6AH3 - chains B and T of the 12 polymer chains in the assembly; structure by electron microscopy, 3.48 A resolution.

# Chain B
Protein: Ribonucleases P/MRP protein subunit POP1
Source organism: Saccharomyces cerevisiae (strain ATCC 204508 / S288c)
Notes: EC 3.1.26.5
Reference sequence: P41812 (POP1_YEAST); residue numbers follow UniProt; this construct covers 1-875
Amino-acid sequence (875 residues; numbered 1 to 875; the number before each row is that of its first residue):
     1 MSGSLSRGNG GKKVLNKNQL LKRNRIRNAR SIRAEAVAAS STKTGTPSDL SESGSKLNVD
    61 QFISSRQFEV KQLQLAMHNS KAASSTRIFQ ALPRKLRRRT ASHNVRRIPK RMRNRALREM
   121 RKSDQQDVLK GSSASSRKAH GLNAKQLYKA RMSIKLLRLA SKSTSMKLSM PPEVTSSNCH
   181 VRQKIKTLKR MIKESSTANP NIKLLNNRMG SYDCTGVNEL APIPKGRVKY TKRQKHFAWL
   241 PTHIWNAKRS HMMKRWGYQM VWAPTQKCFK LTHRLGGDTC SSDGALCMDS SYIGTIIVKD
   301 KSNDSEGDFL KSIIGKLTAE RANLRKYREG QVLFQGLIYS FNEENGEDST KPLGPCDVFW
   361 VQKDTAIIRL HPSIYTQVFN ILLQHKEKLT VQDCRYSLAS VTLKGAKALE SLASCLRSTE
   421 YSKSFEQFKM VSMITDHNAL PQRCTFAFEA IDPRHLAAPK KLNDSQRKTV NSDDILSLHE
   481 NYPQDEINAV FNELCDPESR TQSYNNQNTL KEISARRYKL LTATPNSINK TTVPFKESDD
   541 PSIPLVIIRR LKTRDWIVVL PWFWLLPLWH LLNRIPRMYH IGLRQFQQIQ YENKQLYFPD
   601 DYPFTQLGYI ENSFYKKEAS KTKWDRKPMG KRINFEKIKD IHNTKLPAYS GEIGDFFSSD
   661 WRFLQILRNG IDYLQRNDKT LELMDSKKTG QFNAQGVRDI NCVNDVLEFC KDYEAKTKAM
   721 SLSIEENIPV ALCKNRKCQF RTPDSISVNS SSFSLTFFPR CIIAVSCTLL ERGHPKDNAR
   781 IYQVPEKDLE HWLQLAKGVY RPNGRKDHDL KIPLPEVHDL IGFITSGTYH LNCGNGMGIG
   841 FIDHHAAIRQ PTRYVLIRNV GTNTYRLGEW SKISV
Disordered / not traced: 1-53, 125-138, 525-529, 686-695, 743-751
Curated features (UniProtKB/Swiss-Prot):
  - modified residue: Thr524 (Phosphothreonine)

# Chain T
Molecule: pre-tRNA
Source organism: Saccharomyces cerevisiae S288c
Sequence (80 nucleotides; numbered -3 to 76; the number before each row is that of its first residue; numbers below 1 keep their minus sign (A-3 is residue -3)):
    -3 AGAAGCGGAU UUAGCUCAGU UGGGAGAGCG CCAGACUGAA GAUCUGGAGG UCCUGUGUUC
    57 GAUCCACAGA AUUCGCAUUU
Bound ions: Mg2+ site 1: A0, G1 (shared with 3 residues of chain A); Mg2+ site 2: G1 (shared with 3 residues of chain A)

# How chain B and chain T interact
Pairs across the interface (21; chain B residue first):
  Thr86(B) - C72(T)  hydrogen bond to the sugar
  Thr86(B) - A73(T)  phosphate contact
  Arg87(B) - G1(T)  base contact
  Arg87(B) - C2(T)  hydrogen bond to the base
  Arg87(B) - G71(T)  base contact
  Arg87(B) - C72(T)  base contact
  Gln90(B) - A0(T)  base contact
  Arg99(B) - C2(T)  salt bridge to the phosphate
  Ser102(B) - C2(T)  hydrogen bond to the sugar
  His103(B) - G3(T)  salt bridge to the phosphate
  Arg115(B) - A73(T)  hydrogen bond to the base
  Arg118(B) - A73(T)  base contact
  Glu119(B) - C72(T)  sugar contact
  Glu119(B) - A73(T)  sugar contact
  Lys122(B) - G71(T)  phosphate contact
  Lys122(B) - C72(T)  salt bridge to the phosphate
  Lys122(B) - A73(T)  sugar contact
  Ser123(B) - G3(T)  hydrogen bond to the base
  Ser123(B) - G71(T)  hydrogen bond to the sugar
  Asp124(B) - G3(T)  hydrogen bond to the sugar
  Asp124(B) - G4(T)  sugar contact
Other interface residues (no listed pair), chain B (15 interface residues in all): Ala83, Ser84, Ser85
Other interface residues (no listed pair), chain T (9 interface residues in all): G-2

# In short
15 residues of chain B and 9 residues of chain T are in contact, with 7 hydrogen bonds and 3 salt bridges.
Polar pairs include Arg87(B)-C2(T), Arg115(B)-A73(T) and Ser123(B)-G3(T). A0(T) and G1(T) coordinate Mg2+ site
1.
Here chain B is Ribonucleases P/MRP protein subunit POP1 (Saccharomyces cerevisiae (strain ATCC 204508 /
S288c)) and chain T is pre-tRNA (Saccharomyces cerevisiae S288c). Entry 6AH3 (Cryo-EM structure of yeast
Ribonuclease P with pre-tRNA substrate) was determined by electron microscopy, deposited together with 6AGB.
